1ARH - chains A and B; structure by X-ray diffraction, 2.30 A resolution.

[Chain A (and B)]
Molecule: Aspartate aminotransferase
Source organism: Escherichia coli
Notes: EC 2.6.1.1; chain B of this document is another copy of the same molecule, construct and numbering; everything in this record applies to it too
UniProtKB: P00509 (AAT_ECOLI); the construct has insertions or renumbered stretches relative to UniProt, so the offset changes along the chain: 5-64 = UniProt 1-60; 66-126 = UniProt 61-121; 133-152 = UniProt 123-142; 154-231 = UniProt 143-220; 2 more segments
Chain sequence (396 residues; row label = number of the first residue in the row; note: 9 numbers in that range are skipped by the numbering (no residue carries them; nothing is unmodelled there)):
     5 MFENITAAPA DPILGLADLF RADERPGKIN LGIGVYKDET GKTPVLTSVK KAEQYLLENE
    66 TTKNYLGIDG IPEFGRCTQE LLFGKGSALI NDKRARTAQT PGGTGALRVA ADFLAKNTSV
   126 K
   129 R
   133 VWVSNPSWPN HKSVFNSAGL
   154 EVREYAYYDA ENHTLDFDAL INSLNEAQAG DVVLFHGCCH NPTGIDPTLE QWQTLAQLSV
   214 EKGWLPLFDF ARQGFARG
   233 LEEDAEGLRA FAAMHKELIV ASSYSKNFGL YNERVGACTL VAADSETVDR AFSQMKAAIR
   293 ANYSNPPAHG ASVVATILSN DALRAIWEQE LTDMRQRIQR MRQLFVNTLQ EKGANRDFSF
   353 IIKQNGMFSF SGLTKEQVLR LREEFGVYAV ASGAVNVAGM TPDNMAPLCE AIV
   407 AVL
Sequence notes: engineered mutation R225 (Tyr214 in P00509), A386 (Arg374 in P00509)
Small-molecule neighbours:
  - pyridoxyl-aspartic acid-5-monophosphate (PPD; 2-[(3-hydroxy-2-methyl-5-phosphonooxymethyl-pyridin-4-ylmethylene)-amino]-succinic acid), molecule 1: I17, L18, I37, G38, G107, G108, T109, L112, W140, H143, H189, N194, D222, A224, R225, S255, S257, K258, R266, F360
  - pyridoxyl-aspartic acid-5-monophosphate (PPD), molecule 2: Y70, R292, S296
Curated features (UniProtKB/Swiss-Prot):
  - binding site (L-aspartate): G38, W140, N194
  - modified residue: K258 (N6-(pyridoxal phosphate)lysine)

[How chain A and chain B interact]
Residue-residue contacts (142; chain A residue first):
  M5(A) with T123(B); V125(B), hydrophobic; G183(B); E249(B), hydrogen bond (backbone-side chain)
  F6(A) with F118(B), hydrophobic; E249(B), hydrogen bond (backbone-side chain); L272(B), hydrophobic; V273(B); T279(B)
  E7(A) with E249(B); R282(B), hydrogen bond (backbone-side chain)
  I9(A) with N122(B); R282(B), hydrogen bond (backbone-side chain); A283(B), hydrophobic; Q286(B)
  T10(A) with R282(B); Q286(B)
  A11(A) with R282(B); S285(B); Q286(B)
  A12(A) with S285(B), hydrogen bond (backbone-side chain); Q286(B)
  D15(A) with R292(B), salt bridge
  L18(A) with I73(B), hydrophobic; R292(B)
  V39(A) with N69(B); Y70(B), hydrophobic
  T47(A) with T66(B); T67(B), hydrogen bond (backbone-side chain)
  P48(A) with T66(B)
  V49(A) with T66(B); T67(B)
  K54(A) with L61(B), hydrogen bond (side chain-backbone); E64(B), hydrogen bond (side chain-backbone)
  E57(A) with K68(B), salt bridge
  Q58(A) with L61(B)
  L61(A) with K54(B), hydrogen bond (backbone-side chain); Q58(B)
  E64(A) with K54(B), hydrogen bond (backbone-side chain)
  T66(A) with T47(B); P48(B); V49(B)
  T67(A) with T47(B), hydrogen bond (side chain-backbone); V49(B)
  K68(A) with E57(B), salt bridge; G261(B); L262(B); Y263(B); N264(B), hydrogen bond (backbone-backbone); E265(B), salt bridge
  N69(A) with V39(B); N264(B), hydrogen bond (backbone-side chain)
  Y70(A) with V39(B), hydrophobic; S257(B); K258(B), hydrogen bond; Y263(B); N264(B); R266(B)
  I73(A) with L18(B), hydrophobic
  P106(A) with Y295(B)
  T109(A) with R292(B); N294(B); S296(B)
  G110(A) with N294(B)
  R113(A) with R113(B); D117(B), salt bridge; A293(B), hydrogen bond (side chain-backbone); N294(B)
  D117(A) with R113(B), salt bridge
  F118(A) with F6(B), hydrophobic; I9(B), hydrophobic
  K121(A) with S149(B)
  N122(A) with I9(B)
  N142(A) with R292(B), hydrogen bond (side chain-backbone)
  S145(A) with A293(B)
  V146(A) with A293(B)
  S149(A) with K121(B); A293(B)
  G183(A) with M5(B)
  E249(A) with M5(B), hydrogen bond (side chain-backbone); F6(B), hydrogen bond (side chain-backbone); E7(B)
  K258(A) with Y70(B), hydrogen bond
  G261(A) with K68(B)
  L262(A) with K68(B)
  Y263(A) with K68(B), hydrogen bond (backbone-backbone); Y70(B), hydrophobic
  N264(A) with K68(B), hydrogen bond (backbone-backbone); N69(B); P298(B); P299(B); A300(B), hydrogen bond (backbone-backbone)
  E265(A) with K68(B), salt bridge; P299(B); A300(B); H301(B), hydrogen bond (side chain-backbone)
  R266(A) with Y70(B); Y295(B), hydrogen bond (side chain-backbone); S296(B); N297(B), hydrogen bond (side chain-backbone); P298(B); P299(B)
  L272(A) with F6(B), hydrophobic
  V273(A) with F6(B)
  R282(A) with E7(B); I9(B), hydrogen bond (side chain-backbone); T10(B); A11(B)
  S285(A) with A11(B); A12(B), hydrogen bond (side chain-backbone)
  Q286(A) with I9(B); T10(B), hydrogen bond (side chain-backbone); A11(B); A12(B)
  R292(A) with D15(B), salt bridge; L18(B); T109(B); N142(B), hydrogen bond (backbone-side chain)
  A293(A) with R113(B), hydrogen bond (backbone-side chain); S145(B); V146(B); S149(B)
  N294(A) with T109(B); G110(B); R113(B); N294(B)
  Y295(A) with P106(B); T109(B); R266(B), hydrogen bond (backbone-side chain)
  S296(A) with T109(B); R266(B)
  N297(A) with R266(B), hydrogen bond (backbone-side chain)
  P298(A) with N264(B); R266(B)
  P299(A) with N264(B); E265(B); R266(B); P299(B), hydrophobic
  A300(A) with N264(B), hydrogen bond (backbone-backbone); E265(B)
  H301(A) with E265(B), hydrogen bond (backbone-side chain); H301(B), hydrogen bond
Interface residues without a listed pair, chain A (77 interface residues in all): I17, V53, L60, L71, L119, T123, S124, V125, W140, L218, L250, I251, S257, A274, T279, A283, A289
Interface residues without a listed pair, chain B (76 interface residues in all): I17, V53, L60, L71, L119, S124, W140, L218, I251, A274, A289

[Overview]
77 residues of chain A face 76 of chain B across their interface, with 35 hydrogen bonds and 8 salt bridges.
Polar contacts include D15(A)-R292(B), E57(A)-K68(B) and K68(A)-E265(B). Ligands of chain A:
pyridoxyl-aspartic acid-5-monophosphate. Curated annotation (UniProt) lists 3 L-aspartate-binding residues on
chain A.
Chain A and chain B are both Aspartate aminotransferase (Escherichia coli); the structure, Aspartate
aminotransferase, Y225R/R386A mutant, was determined by X-ray diffraction, deposited together with 1ARG.
